PDB entry 9EOA | electron microscopy, 3.27 A resolution | chains A and F of the 7 polymer chains in the assembly

[Chain A]
Name: Fanconi-associated nuclease 1
From: Homo sapiens
Notes: EC 3.1.21.-, 3.1.4.1
UniProtKB: Q9Y2M0 (FAN1_HUMAN); residues 372-1007 here = UniProt positions 372-1007
Sequence (636 residues; each row starts with the number of its first residue):
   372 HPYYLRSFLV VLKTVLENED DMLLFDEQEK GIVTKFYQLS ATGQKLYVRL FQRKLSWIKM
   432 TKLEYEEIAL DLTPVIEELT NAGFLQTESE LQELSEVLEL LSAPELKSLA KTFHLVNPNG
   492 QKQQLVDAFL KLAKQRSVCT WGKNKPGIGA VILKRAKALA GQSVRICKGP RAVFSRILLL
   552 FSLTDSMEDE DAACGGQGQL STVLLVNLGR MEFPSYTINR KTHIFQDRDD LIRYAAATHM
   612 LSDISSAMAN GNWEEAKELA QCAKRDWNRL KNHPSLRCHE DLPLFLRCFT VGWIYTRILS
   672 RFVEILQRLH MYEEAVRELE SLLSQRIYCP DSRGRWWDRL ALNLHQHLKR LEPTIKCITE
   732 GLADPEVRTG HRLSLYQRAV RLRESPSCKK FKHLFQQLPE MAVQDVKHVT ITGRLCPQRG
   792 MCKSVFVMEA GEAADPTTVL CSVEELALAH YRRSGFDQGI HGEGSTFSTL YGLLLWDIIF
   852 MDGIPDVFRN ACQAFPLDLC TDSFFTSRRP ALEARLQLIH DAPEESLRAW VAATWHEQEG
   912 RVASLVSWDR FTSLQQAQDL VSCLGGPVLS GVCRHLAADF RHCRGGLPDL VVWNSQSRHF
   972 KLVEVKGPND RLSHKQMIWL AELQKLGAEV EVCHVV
Unresolved in the structure: 512-516, 557-570, 786-810
Swiss-Prot annotation at these positions:
  - binding site (Mn(2+)): Glu834, Asp960, Glu975, Val976
  - natural variant: Cys871 (C871R: In KMIN), Gln929 (Q929P: In KMIN), Gly937 (G937D: In KMIN), Asp960 (D960N: In KMIN)
  - mutagenesis: Leu477 (L477P: Still localized to sites of DNA damage but the strength of the signal is diminished), Arg706 (R706A: Strongly reduced affinity for sites that have a 5'-terminal phosphate anchor at a flap of 1 nucleotide; when associated with A-952), Gln864 (Q864A: Loss of nuclease activity; when associated with A-960; A-975 and A-977), Arg952 (R952A: Strongly reduced affinity for sites that have a 5'-terminal phosphate anchor at a flap of 1 nucleotide; when associated with A-706), Asp960 (D960A: Loss of nuclease activity. Loss of nuclease activity; when associated with A-864; A-975 and A-977), Glu975 (E975A: Loss of nuclease activity; when associated with A-864; A-960 and A-977), Lys977 (K977A: Loss of nuclease activity; when associated with A-864; A-960 and A-975), Asp981 to Arg982 (Loss of nuclease activity)
From the paper describing this entry:
  - conformationally variable residues (order/disorder transition): Arg507 to Gly518
  - mutagenesis - R507H: unchanged binding to DNA
  - mutagenesis - R507H (K_d_ = 2.3 +/- 1.2 uM): decreased binding to PCNA
  - mutagenesis - D960A: abolished catalytic activity

[Chain F]
Name: Proliferating cell nuclear antigen
From: Homo sapiens
UniProtKB: P12004 (PCNA_HUMAN); residue numbers follow UniProt; this construct covers 1-256
Sequence (256 residues; numbered 1 to 256; the number before each row is that of its first residue):
     1 MFEARLVQGS ILKKVLEALK DLINEACWDI SSSGVNLQSM DSSHVSLVQL TLRSEGFDTY
    61 RCDRNLAMGV NLTSMSKILK CAGNEDIITL RAEDNADTLA LVFEAPNQEK VSDYEMKLMD
   121 LDVEQLGIPE QEYSCVVKMP SGEFARICRD LSHIGDAVVI SCAKDGVKFS ASGELGNGNI
   181 KLSQTSNVDK EEEAVTIEMN EPVQLTFALR YLNFFTKATP LSSTVTLSMS ADVPLVVEYK
   241 IADMGHLKYY LAPKIE
Swiss-Prot annotation at these positions:
  - DNA-binding region: Arg61 to Lys80
  - modified residue: Lys14 (N6-acetyllysine), Lys77 (N6-acetyllysine), Lys80 (N6-acetyllysine), Tyr211 (Phosphotyrosine), Lys248 (N6-acetyllysine)
  - cross-link (Glycyl lysine isopeptide (Lys-Gly)): Lys164 (interchain with G-Cter in SUMO2), Lys254 (interchain with G-Cter in SUMO2)
  - natural variant: Ser228 (S228I: In ATLD2)
  - mutagenesis: Lys13 (K13R: Inhibits acetylation, recruitment to DNA damage sites, inducible ubiquitination and protein degradation, DNA replication and repair synthesis efficiencies, but homotrimer formation, nuclear ...), Lys14 (K14R: Inhibits acetylation, recruitment to DNA damage sites, inducible ubiquitination and protein degradation, DNA replication and repair synthesis efficiencies, but homotrimer formation, nuclear ...), Lys20 (K20R: Inhibits acetylation, recruitment to DNA damage sites, inducible ubiquitination and protein degradation, DNA replication and repair synthesis efficiencies, but homotrimer formation, nuclear ...), Met40 (M40A: Complete loss of interaction with UHRF2), Ser43 to Val45 (No effect on POLD3-binding. Impairs binding to ALKBH2), Lys77 (K77A: Inhibits recruitment to DNA damage sites, but nuclear localization is similar as the wild-type; in association with A-80 ...), Lys80 (K80A: Inhibits recruitment to DNA damage sites, but nuclear localization is similar as the wild-type; in association with A-77 ...), Gln125 to Ile128 (Strong decrease in POLD3-binding. Impairs binding to ALKBH2), Ile128 (I128A: Complete loss of interaction with UHRF2), Lys164 (K164R: Abolishes ubiquitination. No effect on interaction with SHPRH), Val188 to Lys190 (No effect on POLD3-binding. No effect on ALKBH2-binding), Tyr211 (Y211F: Alters chromatin-associated PCNA stability and its function in DNA replication and repair), 3 further mutagenesis entries in UniProt

[Chain A / chain F interface]
Residue-residue contacts - 33 pairs, chain A then chain F:
  Thr483(A) - Ser42(F)
  Phe484(A) - Ser42(F)
  Phe484(A) - Ser43(F)  hydrogen bond (backbone-side chain)
  Phe484(A) - Tyr211(F)  hydrogen bond (backbone-side chain)
  His485(A) - Asp21(F)
  His485(A) - Leu22(F)
  His485(A) - Ser43(F)
  His485(A) - Arg210(F)  hydrogen bond (backbone-side chain)
  His485(A) - Tyr211(F)
  His485(A) - Phe214(F)
  Val487(A) - Asp156(F)
  Val487(A) - Arg210(F)
  Lys505(A) - Ile255(F)
  Gln506(A) - Val45(F)
  Gln506(A) - Lys254(F)
  Gln506(A) - Ile255(F)
  Arg507(A) - Asp232(F)  salt bridge
  Arg507(A) - Ala252(F)
  Arg507(A) - Pro253(F)
  Arg507(A) - Ile255(F)
  Ser508(A) - His44(F)  hydrogen bond (side chain-backbone)
  Ser508(A) - Ala252(F)
  Val509(A) - Met40(F)  hydrophobic
  Val509(A) - His44(F)  hydrogen bond (backbone-backbone)
  Val509(A) - Leu47(F)  hydrophobic
  Val509(A) - Ile128(F)
  Val509(A) - Pro234(F)  hydrophobic
  Val509(A) - Tyr250(F)  hydrophobic
  Val509(A) - Ala252(F)
  Ile519(A) - Ser43(F)
  Ile519(A) - Val45(F)  hydrophobic
  Val522(A) - His44(F)
  Arg526(A) - Ser42(F)  hydrogen bond (side chain-backbone)
Also at the interface, not in a pair above, chain A (15 interface residues in all): Leu486, Leu503, Thr511
Also at the interface, not in a pair above, chain F (21 interface residues in all): Asp41
The authors on this interface:
  - pairs named by the authors: Arg507(A)-Asp232(F)

[In short]
Chain A and chain F form an interface of 15 and 21 residues respectively; the contacts include 6 hydrogen
bonds and 1 salt bridge. Among the polar pairs are Arg507(A)-Asp232(F), Phe484(A)-Ser43(F) and
Phe484(A)-Tyr211(F). The authors report a contact between Arg507(A) and Asp232(F). From the paper: R507H of
chain A reduces binding to PCNA; conformational variability at Arg507(A).
Here chain A is Fanconi-associated nuclease 1 and chain F is Proliferating cell nuclear antigen, both from
Homo sapiens. Entry 9EOA (Cryo_EM structure of human FAN1 in complex with 5' flap DNA substrate and PCNA) was
determined by electron microscopy (same publication as 8S5A, 9EO1 and 9GY0).
